4FTB - chains A and B of the 7 polymer chains in the assembly; structure by X-ray diffraction, 2.70 A resolution.

== Chain A (and B) ==
Name: Capsid protein beta
Source organism: Flock house virus
Notes: EC 3.4.23.44; chain B of this document is another copy of the same molecule, construct and numbering; everything in this record applies to it too
Reference sequence: P12870 (CAPSD_FHV); residue numbers follow UniProt; this construct covers 1-363
Amino-acid sequence (363 residues; row label = number of the first residue in the row):
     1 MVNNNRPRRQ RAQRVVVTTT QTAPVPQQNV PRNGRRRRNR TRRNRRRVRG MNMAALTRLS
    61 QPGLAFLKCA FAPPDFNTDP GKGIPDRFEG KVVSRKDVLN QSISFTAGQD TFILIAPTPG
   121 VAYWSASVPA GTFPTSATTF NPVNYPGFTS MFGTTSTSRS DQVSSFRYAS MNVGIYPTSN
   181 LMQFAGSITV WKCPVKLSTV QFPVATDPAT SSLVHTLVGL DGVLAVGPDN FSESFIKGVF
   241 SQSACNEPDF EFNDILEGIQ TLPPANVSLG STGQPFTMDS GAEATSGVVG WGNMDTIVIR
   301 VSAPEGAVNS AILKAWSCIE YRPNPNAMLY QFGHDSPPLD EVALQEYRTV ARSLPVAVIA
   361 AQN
Not modelled in the structure: 1-19, 33-55 (chain B: 1-52)
Disulfide bonds: Cys69-Cys318
Bound ions: Ca2+ site 1: Asp161 (shared with 1 residue of chain C); Ca2+ site 2: Asp221, Gly273 (shared with Asp161(B) of chain B)

== Interface between chain A and chain B ==
Pairs across the interface (95; chain A residue first):
  Val25(A) with Ser232(B); Glu233(B)
  Gln27(A) with Asn230(B); Phe231(B); Ser232(B), hydrogen bond (side chain-backbone)
  Asn29(A) with Pro228(B), hydrogen bond (side chain-backbone); Asp229(B)
  Val30(A) with Pro355(B), hydrophobic
  Pro31(A) with Arg352(B); Ser353(B); Leu354(B); Pro355(B)
  Trp191(A) with Pro325(B)
  Lys192(A) with Pro325(B)
  Cys193(A) with Pro325(B), hydrophobic
  Pro194(A) with Ser164(B), hydrogen bond (backbone-side chain); Arg322(B); Pro323(B); Asn324(B); Pro325(B)
  Lys196(A) with Ser165(B), hydrogen bond; Phe252(B); Asp254(B), salt bridge
  Leu197(A) with Asp254(B)
  Ser198(A) with Asp254(B); Ile255(B), hydrogen bond (side chain-backbone); Leu256(B)
  Thr199(A) with His215(B), hydrogen bond; Glu257(B), hydrogen bond (backbone-backbone)
  Val200(A) with Glu257(B)
  Gln201(A) with His215(B); Glu257(B), hydrogen bond (backbone-backbone); Gly258(B); Ile259(B); Thr261(B), hydrogen bond (side chain-backbone); Leu262(B); Pro264(B)
  Pro203(A) with Ala265(B), hydrophobic; Asn266(B)
  Val204(A) with Asn266(B)
  Asp207(A) with Thr206(B)
  Pro208(A) with Val204(B), hydrophobic; Ala205(B); Thr206(B)
  Ala209(A) with Asn266(B)
  Thr210(A) with Val204(B); Thr206(B); Asn266(B), hydrogen bond (backbone-side chain)
  Ser211(A) with Pro264(B); Ala265(B); Val267(B)
  Leu213(A) with Leu213(B); Val214(B), hydrophobic; His215(B)
  Val218(A) with Ser160(B); Ser164(B); Ile255(B); Glu257(B)
  Gly219(A) with Ser164(B); Asn324(B)
  Asp221(A) with Ser160(B); Asp161(B); Asn326(B), hydrogen bond (backbone-side chain)
  Gly222(A) with Pro325(B); Asn326(B), hydrogen bond (backbone-side chain)
  Ala225(A) with Asn326(B)
  Gly227(A) with Pro325(B)
  Pro228(A) with Pro325(B); Tyr330(B), hydrophobic; Gln331(B)
  Asp229(A) with Lys91(B), salt bridge; Tyr330(B), hydrogen bond
  Asn246(A) with Phe88(B); Phe252(B); Arg322(B)
  Glu247(A) with Glu251(B); Phe252(B), hydrogen bond (side chain-backbone)
  Pro248(A) with Asp86(B); Arg87(B); Phe88(B), hydrophobic; Phe250(B)
  Asp249(A) with Asp249(B)
  Glu251(A) with Glu251(B)
  Gly270(A) with Thr157(B)
  Ser271(A) with Thr157(B)
  Gly273(A) with Thr157(B)
  Asp295(A) with Arg322(B), salt bridge
  Glu341(A) with Arg87(B), salt bridge
  Leu344(A) with Arg87(B)
  Gln345(A) with Arg87(B); Leu339(B)
  Arg348(A) with Arg87(B); Glu89(B)
  Arg352(A) with Glu89(B), salt bridge; Asp335(B)
Other interface residues (no listed pair), chain A (52 interface residues in all): Pro24, Arg32, Thr206, Thr216, Cys245, Thr272, Thr349
Other interface residues (no listed pair), chain B (56 interface residues in all): Arg167, Asp207, Ser212, Lys237, Gln260

== Summary ==
Chain A and chain B form an interface of 52 and 56 residues respectively; the contacts include 14 hydrogen
bonds and 5 salt bridges. Polar pairs include Lys196(A)-Asp254(B), Asp229(A)-Lys91(B) and Asp295(A)-Arg322(B).
Asp221(A) and Gly273(A) form the Ca2+ site 2.
Both chains are Capsid protein beta (Flock house virus). Entry 4FTB (Crystal structure of the authentic Flock
House virus particle) was determined by X-ray diffraction.
